3LZ0 - chains F and I of the 10 polymer chains in the assembly; structure by X-ray diffraction, 2.50 A resolution.

Chain F:
Protein: Histone H4
Organism: Xenopus laevis
UniProt: P62799 (H4_XENLA); residues 1-102 here correspond to UniProt positions 2-103 (UniProt number = residue number + 1)
Sequence (102 residues; each row starts with the number of its first residue):
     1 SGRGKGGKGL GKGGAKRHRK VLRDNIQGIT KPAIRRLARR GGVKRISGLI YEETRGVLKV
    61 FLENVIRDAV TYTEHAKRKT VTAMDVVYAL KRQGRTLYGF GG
Not modelled in the structure: 1-24
Swiss-Prot annotation at these positions:
  - DNA-binding region: Lys16 to Lys20
  - modified residue: Ser1 (N-acetylserine), Arg3 (Asymmetric dimethylarginine), Lys5 (N6-(2-hydroxyisobutyryl)lysine), Lys8 (N6-(2-hydroxyisobutyryl)lysine), Lys12 (N6-(2-hydroxyisobutyryl)lysine), Lys16 (N6-(2-hydroxyisobutyryl)lysine), Lys20 (N6,N6,N6-trimethyllysine), Lys31 (N6-(2-hydroxyisobutyryl)lysine), Lys44 (N6-(2-hydroxyisobutyryl)lysine), Ser47 (Phosphoserine), Tyr51 (Phosphotyrosine), Lys59 (N6-(2-hydroxyisobutyryl)lysine), Lys77 (N6-(2-hydroxyisobutyryl)lysine), Lys79 (N6-(2-hydroxyisobutyryl)lysine), Tyr88 (Phosphotyrosine), Lys91 (N6-(2-hydroxyisobutyryl)lysine)
  - cross-link (Glycyl lysine isopeptide (Lys-Gly)): Lys31 (interchain with G-Cter in UFM1), Lys91 (interchain with G-Cter in ubiquitin)

Chain I:
Molecule: 145-nt DNA strand
Sequence (145 nucleotides; row label = number of the first residue in the row; numbers below 1 keep their minus sign (DA-72 is residue -72)):
   -72 ATCAGAATCC CGGTGCCGAG GCCGCTCAAT TGGTCGTAGA CAGCTCTAGC ACCGCTTAAA
   -12 CGCACGTACG CGCTGTCCCC CGCGTTTTAA CCGCCAAGGG GATTACTCCC TAGTCTCCAG
    48 GCACGTGTCA GATATATACA TCGAT
Bound ions: Mn2+ site 1 near DA-72 (its only coordinating residue here); Mn2+ site 2 near DG-61 (its only coordinating residue here); Mn2+ site 3 near DG-34 (its only coordinating residue here); Mn2+ site 4 near DG27 (its only coordinating residue here)

How chain F and chain I interact:
Residue-residue contacts (13):
  Lys44(F) with DC8(I), phosphate contact
  Arg45(F) with DC6(I), base contact; DC7(I), hydrogen bond to the sugar; DC8(I), phosphate contact
  Ile46(F) with DC7(I), sugar contact; DC8(I), hydrogen bond to the phosphate
  Ser47(F) with DC7(I), hydrogen bond to the phosphate
  Gly48(F) with DC7(I), hydrogen bond to the phosphate
  Arg78(F) with DG28(I), phosphate contact
  Lys79(F) with DG27(I), salt bridge to the phosphate; DG28(I), hydrogen bond to the phosphate
  Thr80(F) with DG27(I), phosphate contact; DG28(I), hydrogen bond to the phosphate
Other interface residues (no listed pair), chain F (11 interface residues in all): Arg39, Tyr51, Lys77
Other interface residues (no listed pair), chain I (6 interface residues in all): DG9

Summary:
11 residues of chain F and 6 residues of chain I are in contact, with 6 hydrogen bonds and 1 salt bridge.
Polar pairs include Arg45(F)-DC7(I), Ile46(F)-DC8(I) and Ser47(F)-DC7(I). UniProt lists a DNA-binding region
on chain F.
Here chain F is Histone H4 (Xenopus laevis) and chain I is a 145-nt DNA strand. Entry 3LZ0 (Crystal Structure
of Nucleosome Core Particle Composed of the Widom 601 DNA Sequence (orientation 1)) was determined by X-ray
diffraction (same publication as 3LZ1).
